PDB entry 2GM5 | X-ray diffraction, 2.10 A resolution | chains B and D of the 4 polymer chains in the assembly

== Chain B (and D) ==
Name: Transposon gamma-delta resolvase
Organism: Escherichia coli
Notes: chain D of this document is another copy of the same molecule, construct and numbering; everything in this record applies to it too
UniProt: P03012 (TNR1_ECOLI); residues 2-134 here = UniProt positions 2-134
Chain sequence (139 residues; row label = number of the first residue in the row):
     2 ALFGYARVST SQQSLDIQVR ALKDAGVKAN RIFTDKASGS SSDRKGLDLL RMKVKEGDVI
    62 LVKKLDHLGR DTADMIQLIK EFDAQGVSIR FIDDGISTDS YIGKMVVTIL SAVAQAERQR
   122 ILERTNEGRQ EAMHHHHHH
Unresolved in the structure: 12-14, 39-43, 124-140 (chain D: 10-12, 38-43, 128-140)
Modified residues: Mse53 (selenomethionine; parent Met); Mse76 (selenomethionine; parent Met); Mse106 (selenomethionine; parent Met)
Sequence notes: engineered mutation Ala2 (Arg in P03012), Lys56 (Glu in P03012), His68 (Arg in P03012), Ser101 (Gly in P03012), Tyr102 (Glu in P03012), Ile103 (Met in P03012); modified residue (53, 76, 106); expression tag (135-140)
Curated features (UniProtKB/Swiss-Prot):
  - active site: Ser10 (O-(5'-phospho-DNA)-serine intermediate)

== Interface between chain B and chain D ==
Contacting residue pairs (9; chain B residue first):
  Ser10(B) - Arg125(D)
  Asp67(B) - Arg121(D)  hydrogen bond (backbone-side chain)
  Gly70(B) - Arg121(D)
  Arg71(B) - Arg121(D)
  Asp72(B) - Arg121(D)
  Thr73(B) - Arg121(D)
  Val114(B) - Val114(D)  hydrophobic
  Glu118(B) - Val114(D)
  Arg121(B) - Asp95(D)  salt bridge
Also at the interface, not in a pair above, chain B (10 interface residues in all): Thr11
Also at the interface, not in a pair above, chain D (7 interface residues in all): Leu111, Glu118, Glu124

== Overview ==
Chain B and chain D form an interface of 10 and 7 residues respectively, with 1 hydrogen bond and 1 salt
bridge. Polar pairs include Arg121(B)-Asp95(D) and Asp67(B)-Arg121(D). From UniProt: active-site residue
Ser10(B) on chain B.
Chain B and chain D are both Transposon gamma-delta resolvase (Escherichia coli); the structure, An activated,
truncated gamma-delta resolvase tetramer, was determined by X-ray diffraction together with 2GM4 from the same
study.
